Entry 2CNE (X-ray diffraction, 1.80 A resolution); this record covers chain A.

Chain A:
Molecule: Tyrosine-protein phosphatase non-receptor type 1
Organism: Homo sapiens
Notes: EC 3.1.3.48; fragment: catalytic domain, residues 1-298
UniProt: P18031 (PTN1_HUMAN); residues 2-298 here = UniProt positions 2-298
Sequence (304 residues; each row starts with the number of its first residue; numbers below 1 keep their minus sign (Met-5 is residue -5)):
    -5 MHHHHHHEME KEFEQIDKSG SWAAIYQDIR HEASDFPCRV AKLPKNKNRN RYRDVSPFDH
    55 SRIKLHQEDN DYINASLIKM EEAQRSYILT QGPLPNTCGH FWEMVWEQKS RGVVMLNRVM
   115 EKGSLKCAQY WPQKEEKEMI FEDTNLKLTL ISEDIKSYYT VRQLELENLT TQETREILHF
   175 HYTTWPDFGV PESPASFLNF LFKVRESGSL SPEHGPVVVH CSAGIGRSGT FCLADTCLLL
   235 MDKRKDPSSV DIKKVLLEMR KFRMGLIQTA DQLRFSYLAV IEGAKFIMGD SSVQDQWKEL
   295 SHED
Not modelled in the structure: 282-298
UniProt features mapped onto this chain:
  - modified residue: Met-5 (N-acetylmethionine), Tyr20 (Phosphotyrosine), Ser50 (Phosphoserine), Tyr66 (Phosphotyrosine), Cys215 (Cysteine persulfide), Ser242 (Phosphoserine), Ser243 (Phosphoserine)
  - active site: Cys215 (Phosphocysteine intermediate)
  - binding site (substrate): Asp181, Cys215 to Arg221, Gln262
  - cross-link: Cys215 to Ser216 (N,N-(cysteine-1,S-diyl)serine (Cys-Ser))
  - mutagenesis: Ser50 (S50A/D: No phosphorylation), Asp181 (D181A: Substrate-trapping mutant), Cys215 (C215S: Catalytically inactive mutant; abolishes sulfhydration)

In short:
UniProt lists active-site residue Cys215, 9 substrate-binding residues and 3 mutagenesis sites.
Chain A is Tyrosine-protein phosphatase non-receptor type 1 (Homo sapiens); the structure, Structural Insights
into the Design of Nonpeptidic Isothiazolidinone- Containing Inhibitors of Protein Tyrosine Phosphatase 1B,
was determined by X-ray diffraction, deposited together with 2CNF, 2CNG, 2CNH and 2CNI.
